7SL9 - chains A and B; structure by electron microscopy, 3.50 A resolution.

[Chain A]
Name: Sodium-coupled monocarboxylate transporter 1
Source organism: Homo sapiens
UniProtKB: Q8N695 (SC5A8_HUMAN); residues 1-610 here = UniProt positions 1-610
Amino-acid sequence (619 residues; each row starts with the number of its first residue):
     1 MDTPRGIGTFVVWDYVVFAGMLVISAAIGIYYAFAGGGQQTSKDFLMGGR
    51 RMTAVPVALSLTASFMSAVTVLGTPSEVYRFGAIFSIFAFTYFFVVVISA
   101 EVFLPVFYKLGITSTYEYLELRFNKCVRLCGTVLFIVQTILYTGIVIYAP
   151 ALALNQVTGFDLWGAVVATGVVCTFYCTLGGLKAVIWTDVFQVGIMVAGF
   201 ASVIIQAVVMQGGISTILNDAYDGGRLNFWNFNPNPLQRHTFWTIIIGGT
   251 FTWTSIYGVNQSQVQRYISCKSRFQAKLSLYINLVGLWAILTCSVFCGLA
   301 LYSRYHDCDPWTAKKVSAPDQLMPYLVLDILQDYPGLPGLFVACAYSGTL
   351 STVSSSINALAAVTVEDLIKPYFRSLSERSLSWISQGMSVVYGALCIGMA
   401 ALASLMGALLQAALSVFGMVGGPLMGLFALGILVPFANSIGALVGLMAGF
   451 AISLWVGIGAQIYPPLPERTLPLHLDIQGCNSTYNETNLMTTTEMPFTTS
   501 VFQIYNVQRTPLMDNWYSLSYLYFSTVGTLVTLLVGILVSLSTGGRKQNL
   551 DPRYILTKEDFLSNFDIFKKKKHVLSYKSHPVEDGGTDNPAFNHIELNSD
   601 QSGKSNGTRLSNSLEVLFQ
Unresolved in the structure: 1-5, 36-51, 482-506, 544-619
Differences from the reference sequence: expression tag (611-619)
Swiss-Prot annotation at these positions:
  - motif: Thr608 to Leu610 (PDZ-binding)
  - glycosylation: Asn485 (N-linked (GlcNAc...) asparagine)
Cystine bridges: Cys308-Cys480
Ligand contacts: butanoic acid (BUA): Ser64, Phe65, Ser67, Thr70, Tyr142, Trp253, Ile256, Tyr257, Gln263, Phe417
What the authors report for this chain:
  - binding site for butanoic acid: Ser64, Phe65, Ser67, Thr70, Trp253, Ile256, Gln263, Phe417
  - mutagenesis - Q263T: unchanged catalytic activity on monocarboxylate

[Chain B]
Name: nanobody Nb2
Source organism: synthetic construct
Notes: antibody fragment or engineered binder
Amino-acid sequence (130 residues; each row starts with the number of its first residue):
     1 MAQVQLQESGGGLVQAGGSLRLSCAASGNISTRAGMGWYRQAPGKEREFV
    51 ASINWGAITNYADSVKGRFTISRDNAKNTVYLQMNSLKPEDTAVYYCAVE
   101 YKYGPQRSDTYYYWGQGTQVTVSSHHHHHH
Unresolved in the structure: 1-2, 125-130
Cystine bridges: Cys24-Cys97

[Chain A / chain B interface]
Contacting residue pairs (34):
  Asp223(A) with Ser31(B); Thr32(B), hydrogen bond (backbone-backbone)
  Gly224(A) with Ser31(B), hydrogen bond (backbone-side chain)
  Gly225(A) with Asn29(B)
  Asn228(A) with Asn29(B), hydrogen bond
  Asn231(A) with Gln3(B)
  His306(A) with Arg33(B)
  Asp307(A) with Arg33(B), salt bridge
  Trp311(A) with Tyr103(B); Gly104(B); Pro105(B)
  Thr312(A) with Gly104(B); Pro105(B)
  Pro467(A) with Tyr103(B); Tyr111(B)
  Leu471(A) with Tyr111(B); Tyr113(B)
  Pro472(A) with Tyr101(B); Tyr103(B), hydrophobic; Tyr111(B), hydrogen bond (backbone-side chain)
  Leu473(A) with Lys102(B); Tyr103(B)
  His474(A) with Ser31(B); Arg33(B), hydrogen bond (side chain-backbone); Ala34(B); Glu100(B); Tyr101(B); Lys102(B), hydrogen bond (side chain-backbone)
  Leu475(A) with Lys102(B), hydrogen bond (backbone-backbone); Tyr103(B)
  Asp476(A) with Arg33(B), salt bridge
  Gln478(A) with Asn54(B); Trp55(B); Gly56(B)
Interface residues without a listed pair, chain A (19 interface residues in all): Arg226, Glu468
Interface residues without a listed pair, chain B (18 interface residues in all): Ile30

[In short]
19 residues of chain A face 18 of chain B across their interface, with 7 hydrogen bonds and 2 salt bridges.
Polar pairs include Asp307(A)-Arg33(B), Asp476(A)-Arg33(B) and Gly224(A)-Ser31(B). From the paper: a binding
site for butanoic acid at Ser64(A), Phe65(A) and Ser67(A) among others; Q263T of chain A leaves catalytic
activity on monocarboxylate unchanged.
Here chain A is Sodium-coupled monocarboxylate transporter 1 (Homo sapiens) and chain B is nanobody Nb2
(synthetic construct). Entry 7SL9 (CryoEM structure of SMCT1) was determined by electron microscopy together
with 7SL8 and 7SLA from the same study.
